Entry 8T31 (X-ray diffraction, 2.10 A resolution); this record covers chains A and B.

Chain A:
Name: Gamma-aminobutyric acid receptor-associated protein
Organism: Homo sapiens
Reference sequence: O95166 (GBRAP_HUMAN); numbering as in UniProt (aligned over 1-117)
Amino-acid sequence (119 residues; numbered -1 to 117; the number before each row is that of its first residue; numbers below 1 keep their minus sign (Gly-1 is residue -1)):
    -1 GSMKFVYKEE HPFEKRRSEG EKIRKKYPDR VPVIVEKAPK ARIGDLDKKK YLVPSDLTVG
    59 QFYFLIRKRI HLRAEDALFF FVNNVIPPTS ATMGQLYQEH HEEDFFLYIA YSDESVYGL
Disordered / not traced: -1 to 0, 115-117
Sequence notes: expression tag (-1 to 0)
UniProt features mapped onto this chain:
  - region: Met1 to Arg22 (Interaction with beta-tubulin), Ala36 to Ile68 (Interaction with GABRG2), Lys48 to Leu50 (Interaction with LIR (LC3 nteracting Region) motif of ATG3)
  - site: Glu17 (Interaction with LIR (LC3 nteracting Region) motif of ATG3), Arg28 (Interaction with LIR (LC3 nteracting Region) motif of ATG3), Gly116, Leu117 (Cleavage)
  - lipidation: Gly116 (Phosphatidylethanolamine amidated glycine)
  - mutagenesis: Lys24 (K24Q: No effect on WDFY3-binding. Impaired WDFY3-binding, but no effect on SQSTM1-binding; when associated with H-25 and H-54), Tyr25 (Y25H: No effect on WDFY3-binding. Impaired WDFY3-binding, but no effect on SQSTM1-binding; when associated with Q-24 and H-54), Tyr49 to Leu50 (Inhibits interaction with TECPR2), Asp54 (D54H: No effect on WDFY3-binding. Impaired WDFY3-binding, but no effect on SQSTM1-binding; when associated with Q-24 and H-25), Arg67 (R67A: No effect on interaction with TECPR2), Gly116 (G116A: Impairs localization at the autophagosomal membrane)

Chain B:
Name: Tumor protein p53-inducible nuclear protein 2
Organism: Homo sapiens
Reference sequence: Q8IXH6 (T53I2_HUMAN); residues 31-43 here = UniProt positions 31-43
Amino-acid sequence (15 residues; row label = number of the first residue in the row):
    29 GSEVDGWLII DLPDS
Disordered / not traced: 43
Sequence notes: expression tag (29-30)

Chain A / chain B interface:
Contacting residue pairs - 29 pairs, chain A then chain B:
  Glu17(A) - Trp35(B)  hydrogen bond
  Ile21(A) - Trp35(B)
  Tyr25(A) - Val32(B)
  Arg28(A) - Ile37(B)
  Arg28(A) - Ile38(B)  hydrogen bond (side chain-backbone)
  Pro30(A) - Trp35(B)  hydrophobic
  Val31(A) - Trp35(B)
  Ile32(A) - Trp35(B)  hydrophobic
  Lys46(A) - Glu31(B)  salt bridge
  Lys48(A) - Asp33(B)  hydrogen bond (side chain-backbone)
  Lys48(A) - Gly34(B)
  Lys48(A) - Trp35(B)
  Lys48(A) - Leu36(B)  hydrogen bond (backbone-backbone)
  Tyr49(A) - Trp35(B)
  Tyr49(A) - Leu36(B)
  Tyr49(A) - Ile38(B)  hydrophobic
  Leu50(A) - Val32(B)  hydrophobic
  Leu50(A) - Leu36(B)  hydrogen bond (backbone-backbone)
  Leu50(A) - Ile37(B)
  Leu50(A) - Ile38(B)  hydrogen bond (backbone-backbone)
  Pro52(A) - Ile38(B)
  Pro52(A) - Asp39(B)
  Pro52(A) - Leu40(B)
  Asp54(A) - Leu40(B)
  Leu55(A) - Leu40(B)
  Leu55(A) - Pro41(B)
  Leu63(A) - Ile38(B)  hydrophobic
  Arg67(A) - Leu36(B)
  Phe104(A) - Trp35(B)  hydrophobic
Also at the interface, not in a pair above, chain A (20 interface residues in all): Tyr5, Val51, Gln59

Overview:
20 residues of chain A face 11 of chain B across their interface, with 6 hydrogen bonds and 1 salt bridge.
Polar contacts include Lys46(A)-Glu31(B), Glu17(A)-Trp35(B) and Arg28(A)-Ile38(B). UniProt lists 7 mutagenesis
sites on chain A.
Chain A is Gamma-aminobutyric acid receptor-associated protein and chain B is Tumor protein p53-inducible
nuclear protein 2, both from Homo sapiens; the structure, Crystal structure of GABARAP in complex with the LIR
of TP53INP2/DOR, was determined by X-ray diffraction (same publication as 8T32 and 8T33).
